PDB entry 6BJS | electron microscopy, 5.50 A resolution (low resolution: residue-level contacts below are approximate; hydrogen-bond / salt-bridge calls are withheld) | chains B and I of the 8 polymer chains in the assembly

== Chain B ==
Molecule: 32-nt DNA strand
Sequence (32 nucleotides; numbered 1 to 32; the number before each row is that of its first residue):
     1 CTCTGAATCT CTTCCAGCAC ACATCAGGAC GC
Disordered / not traced: 32

== Chain I ==
Protein: DNA-directed RNA polymerase subunit beta
Source organism: Escherichia coli (strain K12)
Notes: EC 2.7.7.6
UniProtKB: P0A8V2 (RPOB_ECOLI); residues 1-1342 here = UniProt positions 1-1342
Amino-acid sequence (1342 residues; row label = number of the first residue in the row):
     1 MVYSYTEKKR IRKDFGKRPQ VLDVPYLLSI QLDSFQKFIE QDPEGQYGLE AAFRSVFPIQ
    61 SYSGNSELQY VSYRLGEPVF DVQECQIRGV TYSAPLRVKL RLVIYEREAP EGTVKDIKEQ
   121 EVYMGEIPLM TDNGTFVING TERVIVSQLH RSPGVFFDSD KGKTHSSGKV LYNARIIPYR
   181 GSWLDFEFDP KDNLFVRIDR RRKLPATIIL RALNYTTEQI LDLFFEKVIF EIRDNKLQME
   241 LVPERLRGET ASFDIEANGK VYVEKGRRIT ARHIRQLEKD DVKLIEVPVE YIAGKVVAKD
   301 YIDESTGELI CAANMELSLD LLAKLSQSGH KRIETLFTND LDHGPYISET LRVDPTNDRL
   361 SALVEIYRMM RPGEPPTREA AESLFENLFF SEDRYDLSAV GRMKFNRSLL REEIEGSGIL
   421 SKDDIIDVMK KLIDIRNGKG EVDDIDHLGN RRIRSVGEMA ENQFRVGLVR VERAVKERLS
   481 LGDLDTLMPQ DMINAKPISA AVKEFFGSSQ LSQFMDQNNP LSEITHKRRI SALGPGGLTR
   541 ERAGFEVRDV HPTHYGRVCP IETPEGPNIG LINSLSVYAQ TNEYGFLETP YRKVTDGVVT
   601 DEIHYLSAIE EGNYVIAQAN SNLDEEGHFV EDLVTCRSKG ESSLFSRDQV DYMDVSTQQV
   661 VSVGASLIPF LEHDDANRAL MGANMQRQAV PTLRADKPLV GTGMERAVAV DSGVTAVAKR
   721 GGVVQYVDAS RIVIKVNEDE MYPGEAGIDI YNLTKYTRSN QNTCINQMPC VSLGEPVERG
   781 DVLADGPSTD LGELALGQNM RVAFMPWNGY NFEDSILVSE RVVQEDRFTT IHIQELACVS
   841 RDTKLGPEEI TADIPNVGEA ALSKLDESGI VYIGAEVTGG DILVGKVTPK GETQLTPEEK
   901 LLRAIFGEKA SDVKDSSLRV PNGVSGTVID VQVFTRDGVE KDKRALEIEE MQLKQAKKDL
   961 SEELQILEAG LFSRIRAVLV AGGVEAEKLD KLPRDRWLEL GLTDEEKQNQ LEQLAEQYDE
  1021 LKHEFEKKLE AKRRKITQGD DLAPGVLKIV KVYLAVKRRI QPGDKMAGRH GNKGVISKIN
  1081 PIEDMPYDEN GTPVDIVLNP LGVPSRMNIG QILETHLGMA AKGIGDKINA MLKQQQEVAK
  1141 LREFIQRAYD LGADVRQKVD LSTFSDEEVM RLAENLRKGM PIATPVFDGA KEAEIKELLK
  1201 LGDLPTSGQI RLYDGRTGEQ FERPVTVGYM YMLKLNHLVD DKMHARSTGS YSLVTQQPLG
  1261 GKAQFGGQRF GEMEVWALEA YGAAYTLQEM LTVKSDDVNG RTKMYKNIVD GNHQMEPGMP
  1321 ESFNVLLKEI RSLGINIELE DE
Disordered / not traced: 1, 891-914, 1342
Curated features (UniProtKB/Swiss-Prot):
  - modified residue (N6-acetyllysine): Lys1022, Lys1200
  - mutagenesis: Ile561 (I561S: Resistant to antibiotics salinamide A and B), Ile569 (I569S: Resistant to antibiotics salinamide A and B), Ala665 (A665E: Resistant to antibiotics salinamide A and B), Asp675 (D675A/G: Resistant to antibiotics salinamide A and B), Asn677 (N677H/K: Resistant to antibiotics salinamide A and B), Leu680 (L680M: Resistant to antibiotics salinamide A and B), Glu813 (E813K: Disrupts the enzyme's active center)

== Interface between chain B and chain I ==
Pairs across the interface (9; chain B residue first):
  DC9(B) - His165(I)
  DT10(B) - Lys203(I)
  DC18(B) - Arg1269(I)
  DC18(B) - Gly1271(I)
  DA19(B) - Gln1268(I)
  DC20(B) - Gly1261(I)
  DC20(B) - Lys1262(I)
  DA23(B) - Thr141(I)
  DT24(B) - Ser508(I)
Interface residues without a listed pair, chain B (10 interface residues in all): DC14, DC15, DG17
Interface residues without a listed pair, chain I (11 interface residues in all): Arg542, Met1273

== In short ==
Chain B and chain I form an interface of 10 and 11 residues respectively. From UniProt: 7 mutagenesis sites on
chain I.
Chain B is a 32-nt DNA strand and chain I is DNA-directed RNA polymerase subunit beta (Escherichia coli
(strain K12)); the structure, CryoEM structure of E.coli his pause elongation complex without pause hairpin,
was determined by electron microscopy together with 6ASX from the same study.
